6TMH - chains C and D of the 21 polymer chains in the assembly; structure by electron microscopy, 3.10 A resolution.

Chain C:
Protein: ATP synthase subunit alpha, subunit alpha
Source organism: Toxoplasma gondii (strain ATCC 50853 / GT1)
Reference sequence: S7UU80 (S7UU80_TOXGG); numbering as in UniProt (aligned over 1-538)
Sequence (565 residues; numbered 1 to 565; the number before each row is that of its first residue):
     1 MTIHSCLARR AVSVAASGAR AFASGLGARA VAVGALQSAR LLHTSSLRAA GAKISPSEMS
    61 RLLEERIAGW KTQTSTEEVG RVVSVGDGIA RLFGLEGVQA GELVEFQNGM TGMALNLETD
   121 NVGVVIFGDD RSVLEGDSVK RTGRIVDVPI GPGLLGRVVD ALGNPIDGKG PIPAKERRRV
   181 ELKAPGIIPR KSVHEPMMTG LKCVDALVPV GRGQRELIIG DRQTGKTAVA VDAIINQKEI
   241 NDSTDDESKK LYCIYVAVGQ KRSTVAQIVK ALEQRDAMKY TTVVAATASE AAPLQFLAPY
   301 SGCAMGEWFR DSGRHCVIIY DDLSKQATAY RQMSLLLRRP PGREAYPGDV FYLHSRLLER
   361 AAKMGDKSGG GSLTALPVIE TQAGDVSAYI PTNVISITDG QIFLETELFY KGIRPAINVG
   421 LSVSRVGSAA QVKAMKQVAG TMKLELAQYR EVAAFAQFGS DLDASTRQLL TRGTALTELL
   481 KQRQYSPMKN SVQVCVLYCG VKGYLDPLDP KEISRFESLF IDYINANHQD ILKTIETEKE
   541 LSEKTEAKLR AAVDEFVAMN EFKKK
Disordered / not traced: 1-77, 565
Metal / ion sites: Mg2+: T227 (together with ATP)
Residues lining bound ligands: ATP (adenosine-5'-triphosphate): R222, Q223, T224, G225, K226, T227, A228, E380, F409, R414, P415, Q482, R483, Q484

Chain D:
Protein: ATP synthase subunit beta
Source organism: Toxoplasma gondii (strain ATCC 50853 / GT1)
Notes: EC 7.1.2.2
Reference sequence: A0A125YYY4 (A0A125YYY4_TOXGG); residue numbers follow UniProt; this construct covers 1-560
Sequence (560 residues; row label = number of the first residue in the row):
     1 MASPALQTCW RNLARLSGAQ VRPSHFGAFS LGSRMSPFSS LLGARASPIA TGRAGLRFLS
    61 SAAPNPGKKP ASAAPPAGTN HGRITQVIGA VVDVHFDEQL PPILNSLEVQ GHTNRLVLEV
   121 AQHLGENTVR TIAMDATEGL VRGQKVVDTG APIQVPVGVE TLGRIMNVIG EPVDECGPVP
   181 AKKTYSIHRA APLFADQSTE PGLLQTGIKV VDLLAPYAKG GKIGLFGGAG VGKTVLIMEL
   241 INNVANKHGG FSVFAGVGER TREGNDLYHE MMTTGVIKRK KLEDGKFDFT GSKAALVYGQ
   301 MNEPPGARAR VALTALSVAE YFRDEQGQDV LLFIDNIYRF TQAGSEVSAL LGRIPSAVGY
   361 QPTLATDLGQ LQERITTTKK GSITSVQAVY VPADDLTDPA PATTFAHLDA TTVLSRQIAE
   421 LGIYPAVDPL DSTSRMLAPE IVGQEHYDTA RATQKLLQDY KSLQDIIAIL GMDELSEEDK
   481 LVVSRARKIQ RFLSQPFTVA EVFTGKPGRF VELPETIKSA QTILRGECDD LPEMAFYMCG
   541 GLEEVRSKAV KMAQEAASGK
Disordered / not traced: 1-79, 555-560
Metal / ion sites: Mg2+: T234 (together with ADP)
Residues lining bound ligands:
  - ADP (adenosine-5'-diphosphate): G228, A229, G230, V231, G232, K233, T234, V235, R260, Y424, F497, A500, F503, T504
  - ATP (adenosine-5'-triphosphate): S434, R435, Y447, R451

How chain C and chain D interact:
Residue-residue contacts (68; chain C residue first):
  V83(C) - G125(D)
  S84(C) - H123(D)  hydrogen bond (side chain-backbone)
  V85(C) - I103(D)  hydrophobic
  V85(C) - Q122(D)
  V85(C) - H123(D)  hydrogen bond (backbone-backbone)
  D87(C) - Q122(D)  hydrogen bond
  D87(C) - R353(D)  salt bridge
  D130(C) - I103(D)
  R131(C) - P102(D)
  R131(C) - I103(D)  hydrogen bond (side chain-backbone)
  R131(C) - L104(D)
  R131(C) - N105(D)  hydrogen bond
  L134(C) - P102(D)  hydrophobic
  L134(C) - H123(D)
  E135(C) - L100(D)
  E135(C) - H123(D)
  E135(C) - G125(D)
  I166(C) - F194(D)
  D167(C) - A195(D)
  R222(C) - F405(D)
  R222(C) - D431(D)
  Q223(C) - T433(D)
  K261(C) - K222(D)
  K261(C) - E373(D)
  K261(C) - H407(D)
  K261(C) - D409(D)  salt bridge
  R262(C) - A191(D)
  R262(C) - P192(D)  hydrogen bond (side chain-backbone)
  R262(C) - L193(D)
  R262(C) - Q197(D)
  R262(C) - E373(D)
  S263(C) - Q197(D)  hydrogen bond (backbone-side chain)
  S263(C) - T199(D)
  T264(C) - R435(D)
  V265(C) - F194(D)  hydrophobic
  A266(C) - F194(D)
  Q267(C) - T199(D)
  Q267(C) - R435(D)  hydrogen bond
  A288(C) - H407(D)
  S289(C) - E373(D)
  K325(C) - A406(D)
  R331(C) - S356(D)
  Q332(C) - P362(D)
  Q332(C) - T363(D)
  Q332(C) - T366(D)
  L335(C) - I354(D)
  L335(C) - P362(D)  hydrophobic
  L336(C) - P362(D)  hydrophobic
  R338(C) - G352(D)  hydrogen bond (side chain-backbone)
  R338(C) - I354(D)
  R339(C) - I354(D)
  A345(C) - S356(D)
  A345(C) - A357(D)
  Q382(C) - T397(D)
  Q382(C) - A402(D)
  Y410(C) - L430(D)  hydrogen bond (side chain-backbone)
  Y410(C) - S432(D)
  Y410(C) - Q454(D)
  Y410(C) - K455(D)  hydrogen bond (backbone-backbone)
  Y410(C) - Q458(D)
  K411(C) - K455(D)
  K411(C) - D459(D)
  K411(C) - S462(D)  hydrogen bond
  R414(C) - Y447(D)
  R414(C) - R451(D)
  Q457(C) - D479(D)
  F458(C) - I466(D)  hydrophobic
  F458(C) - S476(D)
Other interface residues (no listed pair), chain C (46 interface residues in all): V133, V158, G259, Q260, V269, K270, P341, E344, T406, E407, F409
Other interface residues (no listed pair), chain D (58 interface residues in all): L124, E126, N127, P152, P355, G369, Q370, L396, T403, L408, L463, E474

Summary:
46 residues of chain C face 58 of chain D across their interface; the contacts include 12 hydrogen bonds and 2
salt bridges. Polar contacts include D87(C)-R353(D), K261(C)-D409(D) and S84(C)-H123(D). ATP is bound between
chain C and chain D. Ligands of chain D: ADP.
Chain C is ATP synthase subunit alpha, subunit alpha and chain D is ATP synthase subunit beta, both from
Toxoplasma gondii (strain ATCC 50853 / GT1); the structure, Cryo-EM structure of Toxoplasma gondii
mitochondrial ATP synthase dimer, OSCP/F1/c-ring model, was determined by electron microscopy together with
6TMG, 6TMI, 6TMJ, 6TMK and 6TML from the same study.
